7MUW - chains KL and KM of the 205 polymer chains in the assembly; structure by electron microscopy, 4.60 A resolution (low resolution: residue-level contacts below are approximate; hydrogen-bond / salt-bridge calls are withheld).

== Chain KL ==
Molecule: Outer membrane protein, OmpA family protein
Source organism: Legionella pneumophila
Reference sequence: Q5ZXS4 (Q5ZXS4_LEGPH); residue numbers follow UniProt; this construct covers 1-249
Sequence (249 residues; each row starts with the number of its first residue):
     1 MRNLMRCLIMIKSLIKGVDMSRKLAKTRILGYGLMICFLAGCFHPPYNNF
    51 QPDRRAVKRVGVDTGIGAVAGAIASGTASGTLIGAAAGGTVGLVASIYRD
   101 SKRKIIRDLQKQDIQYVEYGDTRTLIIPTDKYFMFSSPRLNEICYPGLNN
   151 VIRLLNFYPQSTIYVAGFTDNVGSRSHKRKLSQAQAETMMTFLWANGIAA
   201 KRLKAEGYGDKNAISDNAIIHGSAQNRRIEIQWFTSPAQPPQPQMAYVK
Not modelled in the structure: 1-41, 66-87, 237-249

== Chain KM ==
Molecule: DUF2807 domain-containing protein
Source organism: Legionella pneumophila
Reference sequence: A0A2S6F0F8 (A0A2S6F0F8_LEGPN); residue numbers follow UniProt; this construct covers 1-320
Sequence (320 residues; row label = number of the first residue in the row):
     1 MLKRCYLLILLMFVLASCAHHKPQTPPAEVKKQGTSSTRQFRQVSSFNQI
    51 VVQGRLNVNLHTGYNKPEVMLRGDPRDLVQVRTIVKQNTLYVSLGQGYPD
   101 YGAVTVDIKTKFLNRFRYEGAGVVTGNNLRTSYLDLYLANEGTTRLAGNI
   151 GLQKLEAVGNGVTQINGVSSRNLQIVLKGDPKVLISGFVNLRQLDMYGKG
   201 TLSLYWIKSDTLTIRAKKAAKIQLAGIVNRLDVELWDFAQFKGKYLRAQR
   251 SFVKTHDKSVAEISAVNHQSSLATDASDIYYYNLSKTRADFMAFNGSVLD
   301 MREWGQSDLKDFDRYNKQFP
Not modelled in the structure: 1-112

== How chain KL and chain KM interact ==
Contacting residue pairs (29; chain KL residue first):
  Tyr47(KL) - Phe291(KM)
  Asn49(KL) - Ala293(KM)
  Asn49(KL) - Phe294(KM)
  Phe50(KL) - Leu272(KM)
  Phe50(KL) - Phe291(KM)
  Phe50(KL) - Met292(KM)
  Phe50(KL) - Ala293(KM)
  Gln51(KL) - Phe294(KM)
  Ser136(KL) - Arg314(KM)
  Pro138(KL) - Tyr315(KM)
  Pro138(KL) - Gln318(KM)
  Arg139(KL) - Gln318(KM)
  Arg139(KL) - Phe319(KM)
  His177(KL) - Tyr315(KM)
  Lys180(KL) - Tyr315(KM)
  Leu181(KL) - Tyr315(KM)
  Glu187(KL) - Arg250(KM)
  Glu187(KL) - His268(KM)
  Glu187(KL) - Thr287(KM)
  Thr191(KL) - Ser270(KM)
  Thr191(KL) - Ala289(KM)
  Trp194(KL) - Phe252(KM)
  Trp194(KL) - Val253(KM)
  Trp194(KL) - Lys254(KM)
  Trp194(KL) - Ser270(KM)
  Ala195(KL) - Leu272(KM)
  Gly197(KL) - Lys254(KM)
  Ala200(KL) - Arg230(KM)
  Lys201(KL) - Arg230(KM)
Other interface residues (no listed pair), chain KL (20 interface residues in all): Leu140, Ala184, Lys204
Other interface residues (no listed pair), chain KM (21 interface residues in all): Asp232, Ser271, Lys317

== Overview ==
Chain KL and chain KM form an interface of 20 and 21 residues respectively.
Here chain KL is Outer membrane protein, OmpA family protein and chain KM is DUF2807 domain-containing
protein, both from Legionella pneumophila. Entry 7MUW (Reconstruction of the Legionella pneumophila Dot/Icm
T4SS 3DVA Map 4) was determined by electron microscopy together with 7MUC, 7MUD, 7MUE, 7MUQ, 7MUS, 7MUV and
7MUY from the same study.
